Entry 1VQN (X-ray diffraction, 2.40 A resolution); this record covers chains 0 and Q of the 33 polymer chains in the assembly.

[Chain 0]
Molecule: 23S ribosomal RNA
From: Haloarcula marismortui
Sequence (2922 nucleotides; numbered 2 to 2923; the number before each row is that of its first residue):
     2 UUGGCUACUA UGCCAGCUGG UGGAUUGCUC GGCUCAGGCG CUGAUGAAGG ACGUGCCAAG
    62 CUGCGAUAAG CCAUGGGGAG CCGCACGGAG GCGAAGAACC AUGGAUUUCC GAAUGAGAAU
   122 CUCUCUAACA AUUGCUUCGC GCAAUGAGGA ACCCCGAGAA CUGAAACAUC UCAGUAUCGG
   182 GAGGAACAGA AAACGCAAUG UGAUGUCGUU AGUAACCGCG AGUGAACGCG AUACAGCCCA
   242 AACCGAAGCC CUCACGGGCA AUGUGGUGUC AGGGCUACCU CUCAUCAGCC GACCGUCUCG
   302 ACGAAGUCUC UUGGAACAGA GCGUGAUACA GGGUGACAAC CCCGUACUCG AGACCAGUAC
   362 GACGUGCGGU AGUGCCAGAG UAGCGGGGGU UGGAUAUCCC UCGCGAAUAA CGCAGGCAUC
   422 GACUGCGAAG GCUAAACACA ACCUGAGACC GAUAGUGAAC AAGUAGUGUG AACGAACGCU
   482 GCAAAGUACC CUCAGAAGGG AGGCGAAAUA GAGCAUGAAA UCAGUUGGCG AUCGAGCGAC
   542 AGGGCAUACA AGGUCCCUCG ACGAAUGACC GACGCGCGAG CGUCCAGUAA GACUCACGGG
   602 AAGCCGAUGU UCUGUCGUAC GUUUUGAAAA ACGAGCCAGG GAGUGUGUCU GCAUGGCAAG
   662 UCUAACCGGA GUAUCCGGGG AGGCACAGGG AAACCGACAU GGCCGCAGGG CUUUGCCCGA
   722 GGGCCGCCGU CUUCAAGGGC GGGGAGCCAU GUGGACACGA CCCGAAUCCG GACGAUCUAC
   782 GCAUGGACAA GAUGAAGCGU GCCGAAAGGC ACGUGGAAGU CUGUUAGAGU UGGUGUCCUA
   842 CAAUACCCUC UCGUGAUCUA UGUGUAGGGG UGAAAGGCCC AUCGAGUCCG GCAACAGCUG
   902 GUUCCAAUCG AAACAUGUCG AAGCAUGACC UCCGCCGAGG UAGUCUGUGA GGUAGAGCGA
   962 CCGAUUGGUG UGUCCGCCUC CGAGAGGAGU CGGCACACCU GUCAAACUCC AAACUUACAG
  1022 ACGCCGUUUG ACGCGGGGAU UCCGGUGCGC GGGGUAAGCC UGUGUACCAG GAGGGGAACA
  1082 ACCCAGAGAU AGGUUAAGGU CCCCAAGUGU GGAUUAAGUG UAAUCCUCUG AAGGUGGUCU
  1142 CGAGCCCUAG ACAGCCGGGA GGUGAGCUUA GAAGCAGCUA CCCUCUAAGA AAAGCGUAAC
  1202 AGCUUACCGG CCGAGGUUUG AGGCGCCCAA AAUGAUCGGG ACUCAAAUCC ACCACCGAGA
  1262 CCUGUCCGUA CCACUCAUAC UGGUAAUCGA GUAGAUUGGC GCUCUAAUUG GAUGGAAGUA
  1322 GGGGUGAAAA CUCCUAUGGA CCGAUUAGUG ACGAAAAUCC UGGCCAUAGU AGCAGCGAUA
  1382 GUCGGGUGAG AACCCCGACG GCCUAAUGGA UAAGGGUUCC UCAGCACUGC UGAUCAGCUG
  1442 AGGGUUAGCC GGUCCUAAGU CAUACCGCAA CUCGACUAUG ACGAAAUGGG AAACGGGUUA
  1502 AUAUUCCCGU GCCACUAUGC AGUGAAAGUU GACGCCCUGG GGUCGAUCAC GCUGGGCAUU
  1562 CGCCCAGUCG AACCGUCCAA CUCCGUGGAA GCCGUAAUGG CAGGAAGCGG ACGAACGGCG
  1622 GCAUAGGGAA ACGUGAUUCA ACCUGGGGCC CAUGAAAAGA CGAGCAUAGU GUCCGUACCG
  1682 AGAACCGACA CAGGUGUCCA UGGCGGCGAA AGCCAAGGCC UGUCGGGAGC AACCAACGUU
  1742 AGGGAAUUCG GCAAGUUAGU CCCGUACCUU CGGAAGAAGG GAUGCCUGCU CCGGAACGGA
  1802 GCAGGUCGCA GUGACUCGGA AGCUCGGACU GUCUAGUAAC AACAUAGGUG ACCGCAAAUC
  1862 CGCAAGGACU CGUACGGUCA CUGAAUCCUG CCCAGUGCAG GUAUCUGAAC ACCUCGUACA
  1922 AGAGGACGAA GGACCUGUCA ACGGCGGGGG UAACUAUGAC CCUCUUAAGG UAGCGUAGUA
  1982 CCUUGCCGCA UCAGUAGCGG CUUGCAUGAA UGGAUUAACC AGAGCUUCAC UGUCCCAACG
  2042 UUGGGCCCGG UGAACUGUAC AUUCCAGUGC GGAGUCUGGA GACACCCAGG GGGAAGCGAA
  2102 GACCCUAUGG AGCUUUACUG CAGGCUGUCG CUGAGACGUG GUCGCCGAUG UGCAGCAUAG
  2162 GUAGGAGACA CUACACAGGU ACCCGCGCUA GCGGGCCACC GAGUCAACAG UGAAAUACUA
  2222 CCCGUCGGUG ACUGCGACUC UCACUCCGGG AGGAGGACAC CGAUAGCCGG GCAGUUUGAC
  2282 UGGGGCGGUA CGCGCUCGAA AAGAUAUCGA GCGCGCCCUA UGGCUAUCUC AGCCGGGACA
  2342 GAGACCCGGC GAAGAGUGCA AGAGCAAAAG AUAGCUUGAC AGUGUUCUUC CCAACGAGGA
  2402 ACGCUGACGC GAAAGCGUGG UCUAGCGAAC CAAUUAGCCU GCUUGAUGCG GGCAAUUGAU
  2462 GACAGAAAAG CUACCCUAGG GAUAACAGAG UCGUCACUCG CAAGAGCACA UAUCGACCGA
  2522 GUGGCUUGCU ACCUCGAUGU CGGUUCCCUC CAUCCUGCCC GUGCAGAAGC GGGCAAGGGU
  2582 GAGGUUGUUC GCCUAUUAAA GGAGGUCGUG AGCUGGGUUU AGACCGUCGU GAGACAGGUC
  2642 GGCUGCUAUC UACUGGGUGU GUAAUGGUGU CUGACAAGAA CGACCGUAUA GUACGAGAGG
  2702 AACUACGGUU GGUGGCCACU GGUGUACCGG UUGUUCGAGA GAGCACGUGC CGGGUAGCCA
  2762 CGCCACACGG GGUAAGAGCU GAACGCAUCU AAGCUCGAAA CCCACUUGGA AAAGAGACAC
  2822 CGCCGAGGUC CCGCGUACAA GACGCGGUCG AUAGACUCGG GGUGUGCGCG UCGAGGUAAC
  2882 GAGACGUUAA GCCCACGAGC ACUAACAGAC CAAAGCCAUC AU
Not modelled in the structure: 2-9, 126-127, 715, 971-998, 1560, 1952-1963, 2137-2236, 2339-2343, 2665-2666, 2915-2923
Modified residues: 1MA (6-hydro-1-methyladenosine-5'-monophosphate) at position 628, OMU (o2'-methyluridine 5'-monophosphate) at position 2587, OMG (o2'-methylguanosine-5'-monophosphate) at position 2588, UR3 (3-methyluridine-5'-monophoshate) at position 2619, PSU (pseudouridine-5'-monophosphate) at position 2621
Metal / ion sites: Na+ site 1: U12 (together with Sr2+) (shared with 1 residue of chain R); Mg2+ site 1 near G28 (its only coordinating residue here); Sr2+ site 1: G33, C34, U457; Na+ site 2: C40, C443; Na+ site 3: G56, A59, G61; Na+ site 4: G66, U107, U108; Sr2+ site 2: G84, C85 (shared with 1 residue of chain T); Sr2+ site 3: C85, A86, C87 (shared with 1 residue of chain T); Mg2+ site 2: U115, G118; Na+ site 5: C130, U146; Na+ site 6: C141, G142; Sr2+ site 4: G147, A183 (shared with 1 residue of chain M); 79 more Mg2+ sites not listed; 2 more K+ sites not listed; 57 more Na+ sites not listed; 86 more Sr2+ sites not listed

[Chain Q]
Molecule: 50S ribosomal protein L21e
From: Haloarcula marismortui
Reference sequence: P12734 (RL21_HALMA); residue numbers follow UniProt; this construct covers 0-95
Amino-acid sequence (96 residues; numbered 0 to 95; the number before each row is that of its first residue; numbering starts at 0):
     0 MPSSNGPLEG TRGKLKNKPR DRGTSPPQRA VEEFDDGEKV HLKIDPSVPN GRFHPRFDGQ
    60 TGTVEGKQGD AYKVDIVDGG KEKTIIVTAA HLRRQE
Not modelled in the structure: 0
Metal / ion sites: Na+: Asp20, Gly22, Ser24, Ser46

[Chain 0 / chain Q interface]
Contacting residue pairs - 110 pairs, chain 0 then chain Q:
  G948(0) - Gln94(Q)  base contact
  G948(0) - Glu95(Q)  hydrogen bond to the sugar
  U949(0) - His40(Q)  hydrogen bond to the base
  U949(0) - Gln94(Q)  hydrogen bond to the base
  U949(0) - Glu95(Q)  hydrogen bond to the sugar
  G950(0) - His40(Q)  hydrogen bond to the sugar
  G950(0) - Gly58(Q)  hydrogen bond to the base
  A951(0) - Lys42(Q)  phosphate contact
  A951(0) - Asp57(Q)  sugar contact
  A951(0) - Gly58(Q)  sugar contact
  G952(0) - Lys42(Q)  phosphate contact
  G953(0) - Gly12(Q)  phosphate contact
  G953(0) - Lys13(Q)  phosphate contact
  G953(0) - Lys17(Q)  base contact
  A1007(0) - Arg11(Q)  phosphate contact
  C1008(0) - Arg11(Q)  salt bridge to the phosphate
  U1009(0) - Lys15(Q)  salt bridge to the phosphate
  C1010(0) - Pro18(Q)  phosphate contact
  A1018(0) - Gly58(Q)  sugar contact
  A1018(0) - Gln59(Q)  hydrogen bond to the sugar
  A1018(0) - Thr60(Q)  hydrogen bond to the base
  C1019(0) - Lys38(Q)  hydrogen bond to the phosphate
  C1019(0) - Thr60(Q)  sugar contact
  C1019(0) - Gln94(Q)  hydrogen bond to the base
  A1020(0) - Lys38(Q)  salt bridge to the phosphate
  G2295(0) - Ser3(Q)  base contact
  G2295(0) - Asn4(Q)  hydrogen bond to the phosphate
  G2295(0) - Gly5(Q)  hydrogen bond to the phosphate
  C2296(0) - Ser2(Q)  hydrogen bond to the base
  C2296(0) - Ser3(Q)  hydrogen bond to the phosphate
  C2296(0) - Asn4(Q)  phosphate contact
  C2296(0) - Gly5(Q)  hydrogen bond to the phosphate
  C2296(0) - Pro6(Q)  phosphate contact
  C2296(0) - Leu7(Q)  hydrogen bond to the phosphate
  C2296(0) - Glu8(Q)  hydrogen bond to the phosphate
  U2297(0) - Ser2(Q)  hydrogen bond to the base
  U2297(0) - Leu7(Q)  phosphate contact
  U2297(0) - Glu8(Q)  phosphate contact
  U2297(0) - Gly9(Q)  hydrogen bond to the phosphate
  U2297(0) - Thr10(Q)  phosphate contact
  U2297(0) - Arg11(Q)  hydrogen bond to the phosphate
  C2298(0) - Ser2(Q)  base contact
  C2298(0) - Arg11(Q)  salt bridge to the phosphate
  G2299(0) - Pro1(Q)  base contact
  G2299(0) - Ser2(Q)  base contact
  A2300(0) - Pro1(Q)  base contact
  A2303(0) - Asp57(Q)  sugar contact
  G2304(0) - Lys13(Q)  salt bridge to the phosphate
  G2304(0) - Arg55(Q)  hydrogen bond to the phosphate
  A2305(0) - Arg55(Q)  salt bridge to the phosphate
  U2306(0) - Pro1(Q)  phosphate contact
  A2307(0) - Pro1(Q)  phosphate contact
  A2353(0) - Arg21(Q)  hydrogen bond to the base
  A2354(0) - Arg21(Q)  salt bridge to the phosphate
  G2363(0) - Leu7(Q)  base contact
  G2363(0) - Arg11(Q)  hydrogen bond to the phosphate
  A2364(0) - Arg11(Q)  salt bridge to the phosphate
  A2364(0) - Leu14(Q)  hydrogen bond to the sugar
  A2364(0) - Lys15(Q)  salt bridge to the phosphate
  G2365(0) - Lys15(Q)  phosphate contact
  G2365(0) - Asn16(Q)  hydrogen bond to the phosphate
  G2365(0) - Pro45(Q)  sugar contact
  G2365(0) - Ser46(Q)  phosphate contact
  C2366(0) - Asn16(Q)  phosphate contact
  C2366(0) - Arg21(Q)  phosphate contact
  C2366(0) - Gly22(Q)  hydrogen bond to the phosphate
  C2366(0) - Thr23(Q)  phosphate contact
  C2366(0) - Ser46(Q)  hydrogen bond to the phosphate
  A2367(0) - Gly22(Q)  phosphate contact
  A2367(0) - Thr23(Q)  hydrogen bond to the phosphate
  A2370(0) - Ser46(Q)  hydrogen bond to the base
  A2370(0) - Pro48(Q)  base contact
  G2385(0) - Gln67(Q)  base contact
  U2386(0) - Gln67(Q)  hydrogen bond to the base
  U2387(0) - Thr83(Q)  hydrogen bond to the sugar
  C2388(0) - His53(Q)  sugar contact
  C2388(0) - Phe56(Q)  phosphate contact
  C2388(0) - Lys82(Q)  phosphate contact
  C2388(0) - Thr83(Q)  hydrogen bond to the phosphate
  U2389(0) - His53(Q)  sugar contact
  U2389(0) - Phe56(Q)  phosphate contact
  U2389(0) - Lys82(Q)  salt bridge to the phosphate
  U2390(0) - Asn4(Q)  sugar contact
  U2390(0) - Arg55(Q)  salt bridge to the phosphate
  C2392(0) - Arg55(Q)  hydrogen bond to the sugar
  C2392(0) - Asp77(Q)  hydrogen bond to the sugar
  C2392(0) - Lys82(Q)  hydrogen bond to the phosphate
  C2393(0) - Asp77(Q)  sugar contact
  C2393(0) - Gly78(Q)  sugar contact
  C2393(0) - Gly79(Q)  hydrogen bond to the phosphate
  C2393(0) - Lys80(Q)  phosphate contact
  C2393(0) - Lys82(Q)  salt bridge to the phosphate
  A2394(0) - Gly79(Q)  phosphate contact
  A2394(0) - Lys80(Q)  hydrogen bond to the phosphate
  A2395(0) - Lys80(Q)  salt bridge to the phosphate
  A2402(0) - Gly50(Q)  hydrogen bond to the phosphate
  A2402(0) - Arg51(Q)  sugar contact
  C2403(0) - Asn49(Q)  phosphate contact
  C2403(0) - Gly50(Q)  hydrogen bond to the phosphate
  C2403(0) - Gln67(Q)  hydrogen bond to the base
  C2403(0) - Ala70(Q)  phosphate contact
  C2403(0) - Ile85(Q)  sugar contact
  G2404(0) - Gln67(Q)  phosphate contact
  G2404(0) - Gly68(Q)  phosphate contact
  G2404(0) - Asp69(Q)  hydrogen bond to the phosphate
  G2404(0) - Ala70(Q)  phosphate contact
  C2423(0) - Leu7(Q)  sugar contact
  U2424(0) - Gly5(Q)  sugar contact
  U2424(0) - Pro6(Q)  phosphate contact
  U2424(0) - Leu7(Q)  sugar contact
Other interface residues (no listed pair), chain 0 (52 interface residues in all): G2310, A2311, C2391, U2422, A2425
Other interface residues (no listed pair), chain Q (55 interface residues in all): Val76, Glu81, Ile84, Thr87, Arg93

[In short]
Chain 0 and chain Q form an interface of 52 and 55 residues respectively, with 41 hydrogen bonds and 13 salt
bridges. Among the polar pairs are U949(0)-His40(Q), U949(0)-Gln94(Q) and G950(0)-Gly58(Q). The Sr2+ site 1 is
built by G33(0), C34(0) and U457(0).
Here chain 0 is 23S ribosomal RNA and chain Q is 50S ribosomal protein L21e, both from Haloarcula marismortui.
Entry 1VQN (The structure of CC-HPMN AND CCA-PHE-CAP-BIO bound to the large ribosomal subunit of haloarcula
marismortui) was determined by X-ray diffraction together with 1VQ6 and 1VQ7 from the same study.
